PDB entry 6KBD | X-ray diffraction, 3.00 A resolution | chain A

[Chain A]
Name: CRISPR system single-strand-specific deoxyribonuclease Cas10/Csm1 (subtype III-A)
Source organism: Thermococcus onnurineus NA1
Notes: EC 3.1.-.-, 2.7.7.-
UniProt: chimeric construct of B6YWB8, P71629: residues 1-533 from B6YWB8 (CAS10_THEON) positions 1-500 (offset varies); residues 534-809 from P71629 positions 534-809 (same numbers)
Sequence (784 residues; row label = number of the first residue in the row; note: 33 numbers in that range are skipped by the numbering (no residue carries them; nothing is unmodelled there)):
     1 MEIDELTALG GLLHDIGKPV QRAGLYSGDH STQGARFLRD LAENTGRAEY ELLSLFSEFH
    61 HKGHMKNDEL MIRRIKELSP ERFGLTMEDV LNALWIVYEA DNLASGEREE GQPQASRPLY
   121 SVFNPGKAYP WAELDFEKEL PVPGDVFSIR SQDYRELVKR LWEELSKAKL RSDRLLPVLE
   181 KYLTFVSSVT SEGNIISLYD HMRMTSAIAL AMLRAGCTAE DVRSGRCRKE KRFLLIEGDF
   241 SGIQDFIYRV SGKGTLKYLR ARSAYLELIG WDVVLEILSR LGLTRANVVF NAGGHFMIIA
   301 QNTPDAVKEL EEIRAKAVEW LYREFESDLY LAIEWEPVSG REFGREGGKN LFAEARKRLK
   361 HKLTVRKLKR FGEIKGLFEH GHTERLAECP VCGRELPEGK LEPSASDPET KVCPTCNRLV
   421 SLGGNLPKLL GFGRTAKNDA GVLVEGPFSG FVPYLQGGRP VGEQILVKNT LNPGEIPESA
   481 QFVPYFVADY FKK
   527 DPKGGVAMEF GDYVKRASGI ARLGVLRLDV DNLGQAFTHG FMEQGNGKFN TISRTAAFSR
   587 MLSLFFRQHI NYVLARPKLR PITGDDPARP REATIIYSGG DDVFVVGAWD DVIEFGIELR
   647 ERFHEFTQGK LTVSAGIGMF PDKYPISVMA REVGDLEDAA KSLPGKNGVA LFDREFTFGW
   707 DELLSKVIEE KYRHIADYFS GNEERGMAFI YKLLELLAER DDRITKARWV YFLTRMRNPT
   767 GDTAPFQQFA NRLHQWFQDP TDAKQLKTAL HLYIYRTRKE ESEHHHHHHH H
Unresolved in the structure: 1-2, 26-28, 60-69, 106-115, 347-349, 370-412, 527-546, 567-574, 719-733, 744-785, 806-817
Cystine bridges: C217-C227
Sequence notes: expression tag (810-817)
Bound ions: Mg2+ site 1: D555, V556 (together with 2'-deoxyadenosine 5'-triphosphate); Mg2+ site 2: D555, D627, D628 (together with 2'-deoxyadenosine 5'-triphosphate)
Ligand contacts:
  - 2'-deoxyadenosine 5'-triphosphate (DTP): D239, F240, S241, G242, I243, Q244, I247, Y248, S263, L266, E267, G293, K367, R553, I622, Y623, D628
  - 2'-deoxyadenosine 5'-triphosphate: F290, A292, H295, D555, V556, D557, N558, L559, G560, Q561, F563, S585, L588, S589, G626, D627, K687, K692

[Summary]
Bound to chain A: 2'-deoxyadenosine 5'-triphosphate. The Mg2+ site 1 is built by D555 and V556. D555, D627 and
D628 coordinate Mg2+ site 2.
Chain A is CRISPR system single-strand-specific deoxyribonuclease Cas10/Csm1 (subtype III-A) (Thermococcus
onnurineus NA1); the structure, fused To-MtbCsm1 with 2dATP, was determined by X-ray diffraction (same
publication as 6KC0).
